Entry 6XI9 (X-ray diffraction, 2.14 A resolution); this record covers chain A.

== Chain A ==
Name: Aminodeoxyfutalosine synthase
Organism: Pedobacter heparinus (strain ATCC 13125 / DSM 2366 / CIP 104194 / JCM 7457 / NBRC 12017 / NCIMB 9290 / NRRL B-14731 / HIM 762-3)
Notes: EC 2.5.1.120
UniProtKB: C6XW09 (C6XW09_PEDHD); residue numbers follow UniProt; this construct covers 1-397
Sequence (419 residues; each row starts with the number of its first residue; numbers below 1 keep their minus sign (Met-21 is residue -21)):
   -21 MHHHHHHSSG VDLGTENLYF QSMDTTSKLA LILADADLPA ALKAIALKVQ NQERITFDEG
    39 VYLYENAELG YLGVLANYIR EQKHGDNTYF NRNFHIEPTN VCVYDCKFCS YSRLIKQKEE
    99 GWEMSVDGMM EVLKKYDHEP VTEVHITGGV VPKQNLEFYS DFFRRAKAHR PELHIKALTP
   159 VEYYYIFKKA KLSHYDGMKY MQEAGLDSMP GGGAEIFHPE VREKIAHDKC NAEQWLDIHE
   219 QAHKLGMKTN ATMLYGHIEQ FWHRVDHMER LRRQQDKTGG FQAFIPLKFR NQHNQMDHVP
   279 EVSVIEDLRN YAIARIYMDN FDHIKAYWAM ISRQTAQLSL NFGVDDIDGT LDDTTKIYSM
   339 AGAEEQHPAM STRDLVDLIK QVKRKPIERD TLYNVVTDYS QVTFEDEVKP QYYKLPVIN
Disordered / not traced: -21 to -9, 338-346, 381-397
Differences from the reference sequence: initiating methionine (-21); expression tag (-20 to 0)
Metal / ion sites: 4Fe-4S cluster Fe: Cys80, Cys84, Cys87 (together with methionine)
Residues lining bound ligands:
  - methionine (MET): Thr125, Gly126, Val128, Thr157, Val159, Gly190, Gly191, Glu193, Lys207
  - 4Fe-4S cluster (SF4): Cys80, Tyr82, Cys84, Phe86, Cys87, Tyr89, Ser90, Gly126, Gly127, Val159, Lys207
  - Aminofutalosine (V47; 9-[7-(3-carboxyphenyl)-5,6-dideoxy-beta-D-ribo-heptodialdo-1,4-furanosyl]-9H-purin-6-amine): Phe86, Cys87, His123, Lys154, Pro188, Gly189, Gly190, Gly191, Glu193, Asn228, Thr230, Leu232, Ile263, Leu265, Lys266, Phe267, Arg268, Asn272, Lys303, Tyr305, Met308, Asp326

== Summary ==
Chain A binds 4Fe-4S cluster, methionine and Aminofutalosine. The 4Fe-4S cluster Fe site is built by Cys80,
Cys84 and Cys87.
Chain A is Aminodeoxyfutalosine synthase (Pedobacter heparinus (strain ATCC 13125 / DSM 2366 / CIP 104194 /
JCM 7457 / NBRC 12017 / NCIMB 9290 / NRRL B-14731 / HIM 762-3)); the structure, X-ray crystal structure of
MqnE from Pedobacter heparinus in complex with aminofutalosine and methionine, was determined by X-ray
diffraction.
